Entry 7KZQ (electron microscopy, 4.30 A resolution (low resolution: residue-level contacts below are approximate; hydrogen-bond / salt-bridge calls are withheld)); this record covers chains C and F of the 16 polymer chains in the assembly.

[Chain C]
Protein: Fanconi anemia group C protein
Source organism: Homo sapiens
Reference sequence: Q00597 (FANCC_HUMAN); numbering as in UniProt (aligned over 1-558)
Sequence (583 residues; each row starts with the number of its first residue; numbers below 1 keep their minus sign (Met-24 is residue -24)):
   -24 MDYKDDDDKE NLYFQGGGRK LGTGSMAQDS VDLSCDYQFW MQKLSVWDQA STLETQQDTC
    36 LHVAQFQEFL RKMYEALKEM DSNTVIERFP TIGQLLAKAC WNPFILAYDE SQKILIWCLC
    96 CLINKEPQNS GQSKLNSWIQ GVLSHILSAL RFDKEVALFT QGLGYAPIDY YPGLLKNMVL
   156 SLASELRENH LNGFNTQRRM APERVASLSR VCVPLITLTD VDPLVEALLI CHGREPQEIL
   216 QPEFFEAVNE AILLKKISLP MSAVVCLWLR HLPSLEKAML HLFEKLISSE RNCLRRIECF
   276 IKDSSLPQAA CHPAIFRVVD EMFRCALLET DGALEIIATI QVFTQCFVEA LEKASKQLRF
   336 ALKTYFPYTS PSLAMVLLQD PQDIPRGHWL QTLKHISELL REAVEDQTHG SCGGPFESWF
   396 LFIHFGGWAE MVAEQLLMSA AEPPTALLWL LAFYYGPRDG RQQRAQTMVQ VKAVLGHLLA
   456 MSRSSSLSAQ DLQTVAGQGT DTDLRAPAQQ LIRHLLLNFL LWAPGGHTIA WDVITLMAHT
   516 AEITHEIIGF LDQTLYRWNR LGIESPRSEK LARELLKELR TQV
Not modelled in the structure: -24 to 0, 473-480
Construct notes: initiating methionine (-24); expression tag (-23 to 0)

[Chain F]
Protein: Fanconi anemia group F protein
Source organism: Homo sapiens
Reference sequence: Q9NPI8 (FANCF_HUMAN); numbering as in UniProt (aligned over 1-374)
Sequence (399 residues; numbered -24 to 374; the number before each row is that of its first residue; numbers below 1 keep their minus sign (Met-24 is residue -24)):
   -24 MDYKDDDDKE NLYFQGGGRK LGTGSMESLL QHLDRFSELL AVSSTTYVST WDPATVRRAL
    36 QWARYLRHIH RRFGRHGPIR TALERRLHNQ WRQEGGFGRG PVPGLANFQA LGHCDVLLSL
    96 RLLENRALGD AARYHLVQQL FPGPGVRDAD EETLQESLAR LARRRSAVHM LRFNGYRENP
   156 NLQEDSLMKT QAELLLERLQ EVGKAEAERP ARFLSSLWER LPQNNFLKVI AVALLQPPLS
   216 RRPQEELEPG IHKSPGEGSQ VLVHWLLGNS EVFAAFCRAL PAGLLTLVTS RHPALSPVYL
   276 GLLTDWGQRL HYDLQKGIWV GTESQDVPWE ELHNRFQSLC QAPPPLKDKV LTALETCKAQ
   336 DGDFEVPGLS IWTDLLLALR SGAFRKRQVL GLSAGLSSV
Not modelled in the structure: -24 to 0, 216-230, 356-374
Construct notes: initiating methionine (-24); expression tag (-23 to 0)

[Interface between chain C and chain F]
Pairs across the interface (93; chain C residue first):
  Gln31(C) with Asn149(F)
  Tyr49(C) with Pro119(F)
  Pro78(C) with Met145(F)
  Phe79(C) with Met145(F)
  Ala82(C) with Arg138(F); Met145(F)
  Tyr83(C) with Arg138(F)
  Asp84(C) with Arg138(F)
  Gln87(C) with Arg138(F)
  Lys88(C) with Arg122(F); Gln130(F); Ala134(F)
  Ile91(C) with Phe116(F)
  Trp92(C) with Gly118(F); Pro119(F); Gln130(F)
  Cys95(C) with Val112(F); Phe116(F)
  Ile98(C) with Tyr109(F)
  Lys100(C) with Asp105(F); Ala106(F); Tyr109(F)
  Pro102(C) with Asp105(F)
  Asn111(C) with Arg108(F)
  Gln115(C) with Leu98(F); Arg108(F)
  Ser119(C) with Leu98(F); Glu99(F)
  Ile121(C) with Ala137(F); Arg140(F)
  Leu122(C) with Leu95(F); Leu133(F); Arg140(F)
  Ser123(C) with Glu99(F); Arg140(F)
  Ala124(C) with Arg140(F)
  Arg126(C) with Arg140(F); Ser141(F); His144(F); Arg147(F)
  Phe127(C) with Arg147(F); Leu162(F)
  Asp128(C) with Arg147(F)
  Glu130(C) with Met163(F); Asn200(F)
  Val131(C) with Gln166(F)
  Leu133(C) with Pro197(F)
  Phe134(C) with Gln166(F); Asn200(F); Phe201(F); Val204(F)
  Gly137(C) with Arg195(F)
  Leu138(C) with Trp66(F); Leu169(F); Leu170(F); Arg173(F)
  Gly139(C) with Ala81(F); Arg173(F)
  Tyr140(C) with Asn82(F); Leu169(F); Glu172(F); Arg173(F)
  Ala141(C) with Leu92(F)
  Ile143(C) with His88(F); Val91(F); Leu92(F)
  Asp144(C) with His88(F)
  Tyr146(C) with Arg140(F)
  Leu149(C) with Val143(F); Leu162(F); Thr165(F)
  Leu150(C) with Arg139(F)
  Asn152(C) with Ser161(F); Lys164(F); Thr165(F); Glu168(F)
  Met153(C) with Leu146(F); Ser161(F)
  Ser156(C) with Ser161(F)
  Leu157(C) with Leu146(F); Gly150(F)
  Arg179(C) with Gly150(F); Arg152(F)
  Ser182(C) with Asn149(F)
  Leu183(C) with Leu146(F); Gly150(F)
  Val186(C) with Met145(F); Asn149(F)
  Leu190(C) with Ala142(F); Met145(F)
  Thr192(C) with Arg138(F)
  Leu193(C) with Arg138(F)
  Asp195(C) with Arg139(F)
Interface residues without a listed pair, chain C (61 interface residues in all): Leu81, Glu85, Glu101, Leu125, Thr135, Pro142, Tyr145, Pro147, Glu160, Pro189
Interface residues without a listed pair, chain F (59 interface residues in all): Leu97, Leu136, Phe148, Tyr151, Asn154, Glu159, Leu192, Leu196

[Summary]
The interface between chain C and chain F involves 61 residues on one side and 59 on the other.
Chain C is Fanconi anemia group C protein and chain F is Fanconi anemia group F protein, both from Homo
sapiens; the structure, Structure of the human Fanconi anaemia Core-ID complex, was determined by electron
microscopy together with 7KZP, 7KZR, 7KZS, 7KZT and 7KZV from the same study.
